PDB entry 5DXJ | X-ray diffraction, 1.95 A resolution | chains A and B

== Chain A (and B) ==
Name: Histone-arginine methyltransferase CARM1
From: Homo sapiens
Notes: EC 2.1.1.-, 2.1.1.125; fragment: catalytic domain; chain B of this document is another copy of the same molecule, construct and numbering; everything in this record applies to it too
UniProt: Q86X55 (CARM1_HUMAN); residues 134-479 here = UniProt positions 134-479
Sequence (349 residues; numbered 131 to 479; the number before each row is that of its first residue):
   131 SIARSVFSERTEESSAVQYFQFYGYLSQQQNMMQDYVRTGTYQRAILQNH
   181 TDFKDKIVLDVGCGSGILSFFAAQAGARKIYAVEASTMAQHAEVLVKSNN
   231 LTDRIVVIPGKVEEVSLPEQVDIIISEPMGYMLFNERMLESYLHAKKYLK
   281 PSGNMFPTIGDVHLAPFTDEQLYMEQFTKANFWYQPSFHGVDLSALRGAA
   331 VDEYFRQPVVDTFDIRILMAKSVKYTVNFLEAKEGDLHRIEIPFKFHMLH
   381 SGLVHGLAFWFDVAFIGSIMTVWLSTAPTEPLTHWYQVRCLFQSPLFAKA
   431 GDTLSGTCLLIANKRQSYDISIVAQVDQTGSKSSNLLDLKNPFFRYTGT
Unresolved in the structure: 131-133, 478-479
Sequence notes: expression tag (131-133)
Ligand contacts: sinefungin (SFG): Phe137, Tyr149, Phe150, Tyr153, Gln159, Met162, Arg168, Asp190, Gly192, Cys193, Gly194, Ile197, Leu198, Val213, Glu214, Ala215, Ser216, Gly240, Lys241, Val242, Glu243, Glu257, Met268, Ser271
UniProt features mapped onto this chain:
  - region: Arg346 to Leu379 (Required for nuclear translocation)
  - binding site (S-adenosyl-L-methionine): Gln159, Arg168, Gly192, Glu214, Glu243, Ser271
  - modified residue: Ser216 (Phosphoserine)
  - cross-link: Lys227 (Glycyl lysine isopeptide (Lys-Gly) (interchain with G-Cter in ubiquitin))
  - mutagenesis: Arg168 (R168A: Loss of protein methyltransferase activity without affecting ability to regulate replication fork progression), Lys227 (K227A: Loss of FBXO9-mediated ubiquitination and subsequent proteasomal degradation)

== How chain A and chain B interact ==
Residue-residue contacts - 73 pairs, chain A then chain B:
  Ser144(A) - Ser144(B)
  Ser144(A) - Val147(B)
  Val147(A) - Ser144(B)
  Gln148(A) - Gln148(B)
  Tyr155(A) - Glu333(B)
  Tyr155(A) - Asn471(B)  hydrogen bond
  Leu156(A) - Trp313(B)
  Leu156(A) - Ala329(B)
  Leu156(A) - Ala330(B)
  Leu156(A) - Glu333(B)  hydrogen bond (backbone-side chain)
  Ser157(A) - Glu333(B)  hydrogen bond (backbone-side chain)
  Ser157(A) - Tyr334(B)
  Gln160(A) - Lys309(B)
  Gln160(A) - Phe312(B)
  Gln160(A) - Trp313(B)
  Gln160(A) - Tyr334(B)  hydrogen bond
  Met163(A) - Trp313(B)  hydrophobic
  Met163(A) - Phe318(B)
  Met163(A) - Leu323(B)  hydrophobic
  Gln164(A) - Phe312(B)
  Tyr166(A) - His319(B)
  Thr169(A) - His319(B)
  Gly170(A) - His319(B)
  Gln173(A) - His319(B)  hydrogen bond
  Ile197(A) - Phe318(B)  hydrophobic
  Ile197(A) - Val321(B)  hydrophobic
  Phe200(A) - Val321(B)  hydrophobic
  Phe201(A) - His319(B)
  Gln204(A) - His319(B)  hydrogen bond (side chain-backbone)
  Gln204(A) - Gly320(B)
  Gln204(A) - Val321(B)
  His221(A) - Leu326(B)
  His221(A) - Ala329(B)
  Val224(A) - Ala325(B)  hydrophobic
  Leu225(A) - Asp322(B)
  Leu225(A) - Leu323(B)
  Leu225(A) - Leu326(B)  hydrophobic
  Ser228(A) - Ala325(B)
  Asn229(A) - Val321(B)
  Asn229(A) - Asp322(B)  hydrogen bond (side chain-backbone)
  Lys309(A) - Gln160(B)  hydrogen bond (backbone-side chain)
  Phe312(A) - Gln160(B)
  Phe312(A) - Met163(B)  hydrophobic
  Phe312(A) - Gln164(B)
  Trp313(A) - Leu156(B)
  Trp313(A) - Gln160(B)  hydrogen bond
  Trp313(A) - Met163(B)  hydrophobic
  Phe318(A) - Met163(B)
  Phe318(A) - Ile197(B)  hydrophobic
  His319(A) - Tyr166(B)
  His319(A) - Thr169(B)
  His319(A) - Gln173(B)  hydrogen bond
  His319(A) - Phe201(B)
  His319(A) - Gln204(B)  hydrogen bond (backbone-side chain)
  Val321(A) - Phe200(B)  hydrophobic
  Val321(A) - Asn229(B)
  Asp322(A) - Leu225(B)
  Asp322(A) - Asn229(B)  hydrogen bond (backbone-side chain)
  Leu323(A) - Leu225(B)  hydrophobic
  Ala325(A) - Val224(B)  hydrophobic
  Ala325(A) - Ser228(B)
  Leu326(A) - His221(B)
  Leu326(A) - Val224(B)  hydrophobic
  Leu326(A) - Leu225(B)  hydrophobic
  Ala329(A) - Leu156(B)
  Ala330(A) - Leu156(B)
  Glu333(A) - Tyr155(B)
  Glu333(A) - Leu156(B)  hydrogen bond (side chain-backbone)
  Glu333(A) - Ser157(B)  hydrogen bond (side chain-backbone)
  Tyr334(A) - Ser157(B)
  Tyr334(A) - Gln160(B)  hydrogen bond
  Asp468(A) - Tyr155(B)
  Asn471(A) - Tyr155(B)  hydrogen bond
Other interface residues (no listed pair), chain A (41 interface residues in all): Gly154, Gly320, Arg445
Other interface residues (no listed pair), chain B (43 interface residues in all): Gln151, Gly154, Gly170, Ser195, Gln337, Asp468

== Overview ==
The interface between chain A and chain B involves 41 residues on one side and 43 on the other; the contacts
include 16 hydrogen bonds. Among the polar pairs are Tyr155(A)-Asn471(B), Leu156(A)-Glu333(B) and
Ser157(A)-Glu333(B). Ligands of chain A: sinefungin.
Chain A and chain B are both Histone-arginine methyltransferase CARM1 (Homo sapiens); the structure, Crystal
structure of CARM1 and sinefungin, was determined by X-ray diffraction together with 5DWQ, 5DX0, 5DX1, 5DX8
and 5DXA from the same study.
